PDB entry 7UO9 | electron microscopy, 3.13 A resolution | chains P and D of the 6 polymer chains in the assembly

# Chain P
Molecule: Product RNA
Sequence (35 nucleotides; each row starts with the number of its first residue):
     1 CGCGUAGCAUGCUACGUCAUUCUCCACGCGAAGCX
Not modelled in the structure: 1-3
Modified residues: 3DA (3'-deoxyadenosine-5'-monophosphate) at position 35

# Chain D
Protein: Non-structural protein 8
From: Severe acute respiratory syndrome coronavirus 2
UniProt: P0DTD1 (R1AB_SARS2); residues 1-198 here correspond to UniProt positions 3943-4140 (UniProt number = residue number + 3942)
Amino-acid sequence (198 residues; row label = number of the first residue in the row):
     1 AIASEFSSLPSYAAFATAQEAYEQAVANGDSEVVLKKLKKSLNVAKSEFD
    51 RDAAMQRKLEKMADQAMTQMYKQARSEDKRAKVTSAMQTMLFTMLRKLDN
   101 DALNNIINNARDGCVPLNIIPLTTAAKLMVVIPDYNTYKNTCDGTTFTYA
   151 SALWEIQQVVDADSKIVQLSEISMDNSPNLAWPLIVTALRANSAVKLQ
Not modelled in the structure: 1-5, 192-198
UniProt features mapped onto this chain:
  - site: Gln198 (Cleavage)

# How chain P and chain D interact
Pairs across the interface - 8 pairs, chain P then chain D:
  U10(P) - Lys36(D)  phosphate contact
  C18(P) - Arg51(D)  sugar contact
  A19(P) - Asp50(D)  hydrogen bond to the sugar
  A19(P) - Arg51(D)  sugar contact
  A19(P) - Ala54(D)  phosphate contact
  U20(P) - Ala54(D)  phosphate contact
  U20(P) - Arg57(D)  sugar contact
  U21(P) - Arg57(D)  salt bridge to the phosphate
Also at the interface, not in a pair above, chain P (6 interface residues in all): A9
Also at the interface, not in a pair above, chain D (7 interface residues in all): Val33, Met55

# In short
6 residues of chain P and 7 residues of chain D are in contact; the contacts include 1 hydrogen bond and 1
salt bridge. Among the polar pairs are A19(P)-Asp50(D) and U21(P)-Arg57(D).
Here chain P is Product RNA and chain D is Non-structural protein 8 (Severe acute respiratory syndrome
coronavirus 2). Entry 7UO9 (SARS-CoV-2 replication-transcription complex bound to UTP, in a pre-catalytic
state) was determined by electron microscopy together with 7UO4, 7UO7 and 7UOE from the same study.
